5Y9F - chains B and C of the 15 polymer chains in the assembly; structure by X-ray diffraction, 3.35 A resolution.

Chain B (and C):
Protein: Major capsid protein L1
Organism: Human papillomavirus type 59
Notes: chain C of this document is another copy of the same molecule, construct and numbering; everything in this record applies to it too
UniProt: Q81971 (Q81971_HPV59); residue numbers follow UniProt; this construct covers 10-508
Sequence (500 residues; each row starts with the number of its first residue):
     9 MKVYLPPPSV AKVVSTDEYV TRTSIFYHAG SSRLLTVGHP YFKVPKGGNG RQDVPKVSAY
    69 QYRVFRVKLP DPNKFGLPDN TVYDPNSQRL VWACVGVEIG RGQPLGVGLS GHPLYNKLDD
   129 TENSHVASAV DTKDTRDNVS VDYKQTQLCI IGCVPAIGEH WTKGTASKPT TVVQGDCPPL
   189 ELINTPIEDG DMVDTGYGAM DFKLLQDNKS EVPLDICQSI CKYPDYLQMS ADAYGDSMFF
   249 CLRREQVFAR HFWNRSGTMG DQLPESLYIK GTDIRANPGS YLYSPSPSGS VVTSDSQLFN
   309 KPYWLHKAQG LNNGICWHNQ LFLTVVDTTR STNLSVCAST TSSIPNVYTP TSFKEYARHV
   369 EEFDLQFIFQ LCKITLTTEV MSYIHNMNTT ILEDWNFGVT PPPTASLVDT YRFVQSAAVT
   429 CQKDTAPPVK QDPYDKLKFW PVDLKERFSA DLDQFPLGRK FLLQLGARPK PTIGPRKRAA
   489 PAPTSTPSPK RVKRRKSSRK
Not modelled in the structure: 9-19, 405-438, 474-508 (chain C: 9-19, 406-438, 474-508)
Differences from the reference sequence: initiating methionine (9); engineered mutation Ser175 (Cys in Q81971)
From the paper describing this entry:
  - specificity-determining residues: Gln270, Glu273, Asp281

Chain B / chain C interface:
Contacting residue pairs - 7 pairs, chain B then chain C:
  Asn354(B) - Ile277(C)
  Val355(B) - Ile277(C)
  Val355(B) - Gly279(C)
  Val355(B) - Ile282(C)  hydrophobic
  Tyr356(B) - Ile277(C)
  Tyr356(B) - Gly279(C)
  Thr357(B) - Thr280(C)
Other interface residues (no listed pair), chain B (5 interface residues in all): Phe361
Other interface residues (no listed pair), chain C (5 interface residues in all): Lys278

In short:
Chain B and chain C each contribute 5 residues to their interface. From the paper: specificity determinants
Gln270(B), Glu273(B) and Asp281(B).
Chain B and chain C are both Major capsid protein L1 (Human papillomavirus type 59); the structure, Crystal
structure of HPV59 pentamer in complex with the Fab fragment of antibody 28F10, was determined by X-ray
diffraction, deposited together with 5Y9C and 5Y9E.
